Entry 6Z5R (electron microscopy, 2.80 A resolution); this record covers chains E and L of the 35 polymer chains in the assembly.

== Chain E ==
Molecule: Light-harvesting complex 1 alpha chain
From: Rhodopseudomonas palustris (strain ATCC BAA-98 / CGA009)
UniProtKB: Q6N9L4 (Q6N9L4_RHOPA); residues 1-48 here = UniProt positions 1-48
Amino-acid sequence (48 residues; numbered 1 to 48; the number before each row is that of its first residue):
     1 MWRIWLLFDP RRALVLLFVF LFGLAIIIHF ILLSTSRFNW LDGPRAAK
Not modelled in the structure: 47-48
Modified positions: Met1 (N-formylmethionine; FME)
Ligand contacts:
  - 6PL ((4S,7R)-4-hydroxy-N,N,N-trimethyl-9-oxo-7-[(palmitoyloxy)methyl]-3,5,8-trioxa-4-phosphahexacosan-1-aminium 4-oxide), molecule 1: Arg11, Arg12, Val15, Val19
  - 6PL, molecule 2: Gly23, Ile26, Ile27, Phe30, Ile31
  - bacteriochlorophyll a (BCL), molecule 1: Leu16, Val19, Phe20, Gly23, Leu24, Ile27, Ile28
  - bacteriochlorophyll a (BCL), molecule 2: Phe18, Val19, Leu21, Phe22, Ala25, His29, Leu32, Trp40
  - bacteriochlorophyll a (BCL), molecule 3: Leu21, Leu24, Ala25, Ile28, His29, Leu32, Phe38
  - spirilloxanthin (CRT), molecule 1: Met1, Arg3, Ile4, Leu6, Leu7
  - spirilloxanthin (CRT), molecule 2: Leu14, Leu17, Phe20, Leu21, Leu24, Ile28, Ile31
  - spirilloxanthin (CRT), molecule 3: Phe22, Ala25, Ile26, His29, Phe30, Leu33, Trp40
Reported in the primary citation:
  - binding site for bacteriochlorophyll a: His29

== Chain L ==
Molecule: Reaction center protein L chain
From: Rhodopseudomonas palustris (strain ATCC BAA-98 / CGA009)
UniProtKB: O83005 (RCEL_RHOPA); residues 1-277 here = UniProt positions 1-277
Amino-acid sequence (277 residues; numbered 1 to 277; the number before each row is that of its first residue):
     1 MAMLSFEKKY RVRGGTLIGG DLFDFWVGPF YVGIFGVMTV FFALIGIALI AWNTALGPTW
    61 NLWQISVNPP DAKYGLGFAP LAEGGIWQWV SICATGAFVT WALREVEICR KLGIGFHVPF
   121 AFSFAIFAYV TLVVIRPVLM GSWSYGFPYG IFTHLDWVSN TGYSYGQFHY NPAHMIAITF
   181 FFTTCLALAL HGGLVLSALN PDRGEPVKSP EHENTVFRDL VGYSIGTIGI HRLGLFLALS
   241 AVFFSAVCMI ISGPVLAEGG SWPDWWNWWR NLPIWNP
Not modelled in the structure: 1
Bound ions: Fe ion: His191, His231 (shared with 3 residues of chain M)
Ligand contacts:
  - 6PL ((4S,7R)-4-hydroxy-N,N,N-trimethyl-9-oxo-7-[(palmitoyloxy)methyl]-3,5,8-trioxa-4-phosphahexacosan-1-aminium 4-oxide), molecule 1: Phe25, Trp26, Val27, Gly28, Val40, Ala43, Leu44, Ile47
  - 6PL, molecule 2: Leu44, Ile47, Ala48, Ile50, Ala51, Pro58, Trp60, Asn61, Leu62, Ile65, Tyr149, Gly150, Ile151
  - 6PL, molecule 3: Thr59, Asn61, Leu62, Trp63
  - bacteriochlorophyll a (BCL), molecule 1: Ile47, Tyr129, Leu132, Phe147, Ile151, Phe152, His154, Leu155, Val158
  - bacteriochlorophyll a (BCL), molecule 2: Phe98, Phe122, Ala125, Ile126, Ala128, Tyr129, Leu132, Trp157, Val158, Ser159, Thr161, Gly162, Tyr163, Phe168, His169, His174, Ala177, Ile178, Phe181, Phe182, Val242, Ser245, Ala246, Met249
  - bacteriochlorophyll a (BCL), molecule 3: Val158, Tyr163, Phe182
  - bacteriochlorophyll a (BCL), molecule 4: His169, Met175, Ile178, Thr179, Phe182, Thr183, Leu186, Val221, Tyr223
  - bacteriopheophytin a (BPH), molecule 1: Thr39, Phe42, Ala43, Gly46, Cys93, Ala94, Ala97, Phe98, Trp101, Glu105, Val118, Ala121, Phe122, Phe124, Ala125, Tyr129, Phe147, Pro148, Tyr149, Gly150, Ile151, His154, Phe181, Ala238, Leu239, Val242
  - bacteriopheophytin a (BPH), molecule 2: Phe182, Cys185, Leu186, Ala189, Leu190, Leu220, Val221
  - phosphatidylglycerol (PGT; (1S)-2-{[{[(2R)-2,3-dihydroxypropyl]oxy}(hydroxy)phosphoryl]oxy}-1-[(palmitoyloxy)methyl]ethyl stearate), molecule 1: Leu76, Ser123, Phe124, Phe127, Val138, Leu139
  - phosphatidylglycerol (PGT), molecule 2: Leu139, Ile250, Pro254, Val255
  - ubiquinone-10 (U10), molecule 1: Phe30, Tyr31, Val32, Gly36, Val37, Val40, Trp101, Arg104
  - ubiquinone-10 (U10), molecule 2: Phe78, Trp87, Gln88, Ser91, Ile92, Thr95, Val133, Val134, Trp143
  - ubiquinone-10 (U10), molecule 3: Phe124, Phe180, Thr183, Leu186, Ala187, Leu190, His191, Leu194, Glu213, Asn214, Phe217, Tyr223, Ser224, Ile225, Gly226, Thr227, Ile230, Leu233, Phe236, Leu237, Ser240, Phe243, Phe244
  - ubiquinone-10 (U10), molecule 4: Met175, Thr179, Trp266, Trp268, Trp269
Curated features (UniProtKB/Swiss-Prot):
  - binding site ((7R,8Z)-bacteriochlorophyll b): His154, His174
  - binding site (Fe cation): His191, His231
  - binding site (a ubiquinone): Phe217
Reported in the primary citation:
  - binding site for ubiquinone-10: Gln88, Ser91, Trp143, Phe217, Trp269

== How chain E and chain L interact ==
Residue-residue contacts (6; chain E residue first):
  Phe30(E) - Ala48(L)
  Phe30(E) - Ala51(L)
  Phe30(E) - Trp52(L)  hydrophobic
  Leu33(E) - Trp52(L)  hydrophobic
  Ser34(E) - Ala55(L)
  Ser34(E) - Trp60(L)  hydrogen bond
Also at the interface, not in a pair above, chain E (4 interface residues in all): Arg12
Also at the interface, not in a pair above, chain L (6 interface residues in all): Gly28

== Overview ==
Chain E and chain L form an interface of 4 and 6 residues respectively; the contacts include 1 hydrogen bond.
Its one hydrogen-bonded contact is Ser34(E)-Trp60(L). The paper reports a binding site for ubiquinone-10 at
Gln88(L), Ser91(L) and Trp143(L) among others; a binding site for bacteriochlorophyll a at His29(E).
Chain E is Light-harvesting complex 1 alpha chain and chain L is Reaction center protein L chain, both from
Rhodopseudomonas palustris (strain ATCC BAA-98 / CGA009); the structure, RC-LH1(16) complex from
Rhodopseudomonas palustris, was determined by electron microscopy together with 6Z5S from the same study.
